Entry 5UHD (X-ray diffraction, 4.01 A resolution (low resolution: residue-level contacts below are approximate; hydrogen-bond / salt-bridge calls are withheld)); this record covers chains B and D of the 8 polymer chains in the assembly.

# Chain B
Protein: DNA-directed RNA polymerase subunit alpha
From: Mycobacterium tuberculosis (strain ATCC 25618 / H37Rv)
Notes: EC 2.7.7.6
Reference sequence: P9WGZ1 (RPOA_MYCTU); numbering as in UniProt (aligned over 1-347)
Chain sequence (347 residues; each row starts with the number of its first residue):
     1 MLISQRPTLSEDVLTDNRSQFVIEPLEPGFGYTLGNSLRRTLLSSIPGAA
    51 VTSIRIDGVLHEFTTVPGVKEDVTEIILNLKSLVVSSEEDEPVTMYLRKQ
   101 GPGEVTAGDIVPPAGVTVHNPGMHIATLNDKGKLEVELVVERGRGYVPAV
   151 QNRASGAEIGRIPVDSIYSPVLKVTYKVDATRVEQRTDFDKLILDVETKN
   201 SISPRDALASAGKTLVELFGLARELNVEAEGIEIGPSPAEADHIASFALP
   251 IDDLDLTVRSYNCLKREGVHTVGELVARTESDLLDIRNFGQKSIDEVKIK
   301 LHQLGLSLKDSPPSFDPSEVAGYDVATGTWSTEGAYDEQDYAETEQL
Not modelled in the structure: 1-5, 233-347

# Chain D
Protein: DNA-directed RNA polymerase subunit beta'
From: Mycobacterium tuberculosis (strain ATCC 25618 / H37Rv)
Notes: EC 2.7.7.6
Reference sequence: P9WGY7 (RPOC_MYCTU); residue numbers follow UniProt; this construct covers 1-1316
Chain sequence (1316 residues; numbered 1 to 1316; the number before each row is that of its first residue):
     1 MLDVNFFDELRIGLATAEDIRQWSYGEVKKPETINYRTLKPEKDGLFCEK
    51 IFGPTRDWECYCGKYKRVRFKGIICERCGVEVTRAKVRRERMGHIELAAP
   101 VTHIWYFKGVPSRLGYLLDLAPKDLEKIIYFAAYVITSVDEEMRHNELST
   151 LEAEMAVERKAVEDQRDGELEARAQKLEADLAELEAEGAKADARRKVRDG
   201 GEREMRQIRDRAQRELDRLEDIWSTFTKLAPKQLIVDENLYRELVDRYGE
   251 YFTGAMGAESIQKLIENFDIDAEAESLRDVIRNGKGQKKLRALKRLKVVA
   301 AFQQSGNSPMGMVLDAVPVIPPELRPMVQLDGGRFATSDLNDLYRRVINR
   351 NNRLKRLIDLGAPEIIVNNEKRMLQESVDALFDNGRRGRPVTGPGNRPLK
   401 SLSDLLKGKQGRFRQNLLGKRVDYSGRSVIVVGPQLKLHQCGLPKLMALE
   451 LFKPFVMKRLVDLNHAQNIKSAKRMVERQRPQVWDVLEEVIAEHPVLLNR
   501 APTLHRLGIQAFEPMLVEGKAIQLHPLVCEAFNADFDGDQMAVHLPLSAE
   551 AQAEARILMLSSNNILSPASGRPLAMPRLDMVTGLYYLTTEVPGDTGEYQ
   601 PASGDHPETGVYSSPAEAIMAADRGVLSVRAKIKVRLTQLRPPVEIEAEL
   651 FGHSGWQPGDAWMAETTLGRVMFNELLPLGYPFVNKQMHKKVQAAIINDL
   701 AERYPMIVVAQTVDKLKDAGFYWATRSGVTVSMADVLVPPRKKEILDHYE
   751 ERADKVEKQFQRGALNHDERNEALVEIWKEATDEVGQALREHYPDDNPII
   801 TIVDSGATGNFTQTRTLAGMKGLVTNPKGEFIPRPVKSSFREGLTVLEYF
   851 INTHGARKGLADTALRTADSGYLTRRLVDVSQDVIVREHDCQTERGIVVE
   901 LAERAPDGTLIRDPYIETSAYARTLGTDAVDEAGNVIVERGQDLGDPEID
   951 ALLAAGITQVKVRSVLTCATSTGVCATCYGRSMATGKLVDIGEAVGIVAA
  1001 QSIGEPGTQLTMRTFHQGGVGEDITGGLPRVQELFEARVPRGKAPIADVT
  1051 GRVRLEDGERFYKITIVPDDGGEEVVYDKISKRQRLRVFKHEDGSERVLS
  1101 DGDHVEVGQQLMEGSADPHEVLRVQGPREVQIHLVREVQEVYRAQGVSIH
  1151 DKHIEVIVRQMLRRVTIIDSGSTEFLPGSLIDRAEFEAENRRVVAEGGEP
  1201 AAGRPVLMGITKASLATDSWLSAASFQETTRVLTDAAINCRSDKLNGLKE
  1251 NVIIGKLIPAGTGINRYRNIAVQPTEEARAAAYTIPSYEDQYYSPDFGAA
  1301 TGAAVPLDDYGYSDYR
Not modelled in the structure: 1-2, 1012-1025, 1282-1316
Swiss-Prot annotation at these positions:
  - binding site (Zn(2+)): Cys60, Cys62, Cys75, Cys78, Cys891, Cys968, Cys975, Cys978
  - binding site (Mg(2+)): Asp535, Asp537, Asp539
Metal / ion sites: Zn2+ site 1: Cys60, Cys62, Cys75, Cys78; Mg2+: Asp535, Asp537, Asp539; Zn2+ site 2: Cys891, Cys968, Cys975, Cys978

# How chain B and chain D interact
Contacting residue pairs (29):
  Arg39(B) - Ile619(D)
  Arg39(B) - Asp623(D)
  Arg40(B) - Asp623(D)
  Leu43(B) - Met620(D)
  Leu43(B) - Asp623(D)
  Thr74(B) - Glu608(D)
  Glu75(B) - Arg636(D)
  Leu78(B) - Val611(D)
  Leu78(B) - Ser613(D)
  Asn79(B) - Arg636(D)
  Lys81(B) - Val611(D)
  Lys81(B) - Glu617(D)
  Tyr146(B) - Tyr612(D)
  Tyr146(B) - Glu617(D)
  Tyr146(B) - Met620(D)
  Tyr146(B) - Arg624(D)
  Pro163(B) - Pro607(D)
  Asp165(B) - Val611(D)
  Asp165(B) - Glu617(D)
  Ile167(B) - Glu617(D)
  Val171(B) - Met620(D)
  Leu172(B) - Ala616(D)
  Leu172(B) - Met620(D)
  Lys173(B) - Ile619(D)
  Arg182(B) - Glu488(D)
  Gln185(B) - Lys445(D)
  Gln185(B) - Glu518(D)
  Thr187(B) - Lys445(D)
  Thr187(B) - Glu518(D)
Interface residues without a listed pair, chain B (24 interface residues in all): Glu62, Gly145, Val147, Pro148, Ile162, Ser169
Interface residues without a listed pair, chain D (20 interface residues in all): Trp484, Ala602, Ala621, Val626, Met663

# In short
The interface between chain B and chain D involves 24 residues on one side and 20 on the other. Cys60(D),
Cys62(D), Cys75(D) and Cys78(D) coordinate Zn2+ site 1. Curated annotation (UniProt) lists 8 Zn2+-binding
residues and 3 Mg2+-binding residues on chain D.
Chain B is DNA-directed RNA polymerase subunit alpha and chain D is DNA-directed RNA polymerase subunit beta',
both from Mycobacterium tuberculosis (strain ATCC 25618 / H37Rv); the structure, Crystal structure of
Mycobacterium tuberculosis transcription initiation complex containing 4nt RNA in complex with Rifampin, was
determined by X-ray diffraction together with 5UH5, 5UH6, 5UH8, 5UH9, 5UHA, 5UHB and 4 further entries from
the same study.
